4H88 - chains A and H of the 3 polymer chains in the assembly; structure by X-ray diffraction, 1.90 A resolution.

[Chain A]
Protein: Major prion protein
Source organism: Mus musculus
Notes: fragment: c-term fragment
UniProtKB: P04925 (PRIO_MOUSE); numbering as in UniProt (aligned over 120-230)
Amino-acid sequence (111 residues; row label = number of the first residue in the row):
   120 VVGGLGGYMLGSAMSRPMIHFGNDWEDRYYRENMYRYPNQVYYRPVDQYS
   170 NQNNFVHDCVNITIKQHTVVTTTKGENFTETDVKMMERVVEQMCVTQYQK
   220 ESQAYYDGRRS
Disordered / not traced: 120-123, 226-230
Disulfides: C178-C213
Sequence notes: conflict V189 (Thr in P04925)
Curated features (UniProtKB/Swiss-Prot):
  - lipidation: S230 (GPI-anchor amidated serine)
  - glycosylation (N-linked (GlcNAc...) asparagine): N180, N196
  - natural variant: V189 (T189V: Linked to long incubation time; this construct carries the variant)

[Chain H]
Protein: POM1 fab chain H
Source organism: Mus musculus
Notes: antibody fragment or engineered binder
Amino-acid sequence (218 residues; row label = number of the first residue in the row):
     1 QVQLQQSGTELVMPGASVKMSCKASGYTFTDYWMHWVKQRPGQGLEWIGS
    51 IDPSDSYTSHNEKFKGKATLTVDESSSTAYMQLSSLTSEDSAVYFCSRSG
   101 YGYYAMEYWGQGTSVTVSSAKTTPPSVYPLAPGGGATNSMVTLGCLVKGY
   151 FPEPVTVTWNSGSLSGGVHTFPAVLQSDLYTLSSSVTVPSSTWPSETVTC
   201 NVAHPASSTKVDKKIVPR
Disulfides: C22-C96, C145-C200

[Chain A / chain H interface]
Pairs across the interface (20; chain A residue first):
  M137(A) - Y101(H)
  H139(A) - W33(H)  hydrogen bond (backbone-side chain)
  H139(A) - D52(H)
  H139(A) - Y101(H)
  H139(A) - G102(H)
  H139(A) - Y104(H)
  F140(A) - W33(H)
  F140(A) - Y57(H)
  F140(A) - Y104(H)
  G141(A) - W33(H)
  G141(A) - Y104(H)  hydrogen bond (backbone-side chain)
  N142(A) - Y104(H)
  D143(A) - Y104(H)
  D146(A) - G102(H)
  D146(A) - Y104(H)  hydrogen bond
  K203(A) - Y57(H)
  R207(A) - D52(H)  salt bridge
  R207(A) - D55(H)  salt bridge
  R207(A) - Y57(H)
  Q211(A) - D55(H)  hydrogen bond
Also at the interface, not in a pair above, chain A (11 interface residues in all): E145
Also at the interface, not in a pair above, chain H (8 interface residues in all): S54
From the paper, about this interface:
  - epitope / paratope residues, chain A: I138(A)

[Summary]
The interface between chain A and chain H involves 11 residues on one side and 8 on the other, with 4 hydrogen
bonds and 2 salt bridges. Polar contacts include R207(A)-D52(H), R207(A)-D55(H) and H139(A)-W33(H). From the
paper: the epitope/paratope residue I138(A).
Here chain A is Major prion protein and chain H is POM1 fab chain H, both from Mus musculus. Entry 4H88
(Structure of POM1 FAB fragment complexed with mouse PrPc Fragment 120-230) was determined by X-ray
diffraction.
